PDB entry 7FCU | X-ray diffraction, 1.42 A resolution | chain A

[Chain A]
Name: Lysozyme C
Source organism: Gallus gallus
Notes: EC 3.2.1.17
Reference sequence: P00698 (LYSC_CHICK); residues 1-129 here correspond to UniProt positions 19-147 (UniProt number = residue number + 18)
Chain sequence (129 residues; each row starts with the number of its first residue):
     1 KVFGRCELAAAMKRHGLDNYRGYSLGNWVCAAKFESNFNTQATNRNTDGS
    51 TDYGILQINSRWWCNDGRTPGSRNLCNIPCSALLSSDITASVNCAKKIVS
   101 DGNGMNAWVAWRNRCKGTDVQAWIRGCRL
Disulfides: Cys-6/Cys-127, Cys-30/Cys-115, Cys-64/Cys-80, Cys-76/Cys-94
Swiss-Prot annotation at these positions:
  - active site: Glu-35, Asp-52
  - binding site (substrate): Asp-101

[Overview]
From UniProt: active-site residues Glu-35 and Asp-52 and substrate-binding residue Asp-101.
Chain A is Lysozyme C (Gallus gallus); the structure, X-ray structure of D2O-solvent lysozyme, was determined
by X-ray diffraction (same publication as 7FCW).
